Entry 1QVG (X-ray diffraction, 2.90 A resolution); this record covers chains 0 and Z of the 33 polymer chains in the assembly.

[Chain 0]
Molecule: 23S ribosomal RNA
Organism: Haloarcula marismortui
Sequence (2922 nucleotides; each row starts with the number of its first residue):
     2 UUGGCUACUAUGCCAGCUGGUGGAUUGCUCGGCUCAGGCGCUGAUGAAGG
    52 ACGUGCCAAGCUGCGAUAAGCCAUGGGGAGCCGCACGGAGGCGAAGAACC
   102 AUGGAUUUCCGAAUGAGAAUCUCUCUAACAAUUGCUUCGCGCAAUGAGGA
   152 ACCCCGAGAACUGAAACAUCUCAGUAUCGGGAGGAACAGAAAACGCAAUG
   202 UGAUGUCGUUAGUAACCGCGAGUGAACGCGAUACAGCCCAAACCGAAGCC
   252 CUCACGGGCAAUGUGGUGUCAGGGCUACCUCUCAUCAGCCGACCGUCUCG
   302 ACGAAGUCUCUUGGAACAGAGCGUGAUACAGGGUGACAACCCCGUACUCG
   352 AGACCAGUACGACGUGCGGUAGUGCCAGAGUAGCGGGGGUUGGAUAUCCC
   402 UCGCGAAUAACGCAGGCAUCGACUGCGAAGGCUAAACACAACCUGAGACC
   452 GAUAGUGAACAAGUAGUGUGAACGAACGCUGCAAAGUACCCUCAGAAGGG
   502 AGGCGAAAUAGAGCAUGAAAUCAGUUGGCGAUCGAGCGACAGGGCAUACA
   552 AGGUCCCUCGACGAAUGACCGACGCGCGAGCGUCCAGUAAGACUCACGGG
   602 AAGCCGAUGUUCUGUCGUACGUUUUGAAAAACGAGCCAGGGAGUGUGUCU
   652 GCAUGGCAAGUCUAACCGGAGUAUCCGGGGAGGCACAGGGAAACCGACAU
   702 GGCCGCAGGGCUUUGCCCGAGGGCCGCCGUCUUCAAGGGCGGGGAGCCAU
   752 GUGGACACGACCCGAAUCCGGACGAUCUACGCAUGGACAAGAUGAAGCGU
   802 GCCGAAAGGCACGUGGAAGUCUGUUAGAGUUGGUGUCCUACAAUACCCUC
   852 UCGUGAUCUAUGUGUAGGGGUGAAAGGCCCAUCGAGUCCGGCAACAGCUG
   902 GUUCCAAUCGAAACAUGUCGAAGCAUGACCUCCGCCGAGGUAGUCUGUGA
   952 GGUAGAGCGACCGAUUGGUGUGUCCGCCUCCGAGAGGAGUCGGCACACCU
  1002 GUCAAACUCCAAACUUACAGACGCCGUUUGACGCGGGGAUUCCGGUGCGC
  1052 GGGGUAAGCCUGUGUACCAGGAGGGGAACAACCCAGAGAUAGGUUAAGGU
  1102 CCCCAAGUGUGGAUUAAGUGUAAUCCUCUGAAGGUGGUCUCGAGCCCUAG
  1152 ACAGCCGGGAGGUGAGCUUAGAAGCAGCUACCCUCUAAGAAAAGCGUAAC
  1202 AGCUUACCGGCCGAGGUUUGAGGCGCCCAAAAUGAUCGGGACUCAAAUCC
  1252 ACCACCGAGACCUGUCCGUACCACUCAUACUGGUAAUCGAGUAGAUUGGC
  1302 GCUCUAAUUGGAUGGAAGUAGGGGUGAAAACUCCUAUGGACCGAUUAGUG
  1352 ACGAAAAUCCUGGCCAUAGUAGCAGCGAUAGUCGGGUGAGAACCCCGACG
  1402 GCCUAAUGGAUAAGGGUUCCUCAGCACUGCUGAUCAGCUGAGGGUUAGCC
  1452 GGUCCUAAGUCAUACCGCAACUCGACUAUGACGAAAUGGGAAACGGGUUA
  1502 AUAUUCCCGUGCCACUAUGCAGUGAAAGUUGACGCCCUGGGGUCGAUCAC
  1552 GCUGGGCAUUCGCCCAGUCGAACCGUCCAACUCCGUGGAAGCCGUAAUGG
  1602 CAGGAAGCGGACGAACGGCGGCAUAGGGAAACGUGAUUCAACCUGGGGCC
  1652 CAUGAAAAGACGAGCAUAGUGUCCGUACCGAGAACCGACACAGGUGUCCA
  1702 UGGCGGCGAAAGCCAAGGCCUGUCGGGAGCAACCAACGUUAGGGAAUUCG
  1752 GCAAGUUAGUCCCGUACCUUCGGAAGAAGGGAUGCCUGCUCCGGAACGGA
  1802 GCAGGUCGCAGUGACUCGGAAGCUCGGACUGUCUAGUAACAACAUAGGUG
  1852 ACCGCAAAUCCGCAAGGACUCGUACGGUCACUGAAUCCUGCCCAGUGCAG
  1902 GUAUCUGAACACCUCGUACAAGAGGACGAAGGACCUGUCAACGGCGGGGG
  1952 UAACUAUGACCCUCUUAAGGUAGCGUAGUACCUUGCCGCAUCAGUAGCGG
  2002 CUUGCAUGAAUGGAUUAACCAGAGCUUCACUGUCCCAACGUUGGGCCCGG
  2052 UGAACUGUACAUUCCAGUGCGGAGUCUGGAGACACCCAGGGGGAAGCGAA
  2102 GACCCUAUGGAGCUUUACUGCAGGCUGUCGCUGAGACGUGGUCGCCGAUG
  2152 UGCAGCAUAGGUAGGAGACACUACACAGGUACCCGCGCUAGCGGGCCACC
  2202 GAGUCAACAGUGAAAUACUACCCGUCGGUGACUGCGACUCUCACUCCGGG
  2252 AGGAGGACACCGAUAGCCGGGCAGUUUGACUGGGGCGGUACGCGCUCGAA
  2302 AAGAUAUCGAGCGCGCCCUAUGGCUAUCUCAGCCGGGACAGAGACCCGGC
  2352 GAAGAGUGCAAGAGCAAAAGAUAGCUUGACAGUGUUCUUCCCAACGAGGA
  2402 ACGCUGACGCGAAAGCGUGGUCUAGCGAACCAAUUAGCCUGCUUGAUGCG
  2452 GGCAAUUGAUGACAGAAAAGCUACCCUAGGGAUAACAGAGUCGUCACUCG
  2502 CAAGAGCACAUAUCGACCGAGUGGCUUGCUACCUCGAUGUCGGUUCCCUC
  2552 CAUCCUGCCCGUGCAGAAGCGGGCAAGGGUGAGGUUGUUCGCCUAUUAAA
  2602 GGAGGUCGUGAGCUGGGUUUAGACCGUCGUGAGACAGGUCGGCUGCUAUC
  2652 UACUGGGUGUGUAAUGGUGUCUGACAAGAACGACCGUAUAGUACGAGAGG
  2702 AACUACGGUUGGUGGCCACUGGUGUACCGGUUGUUCGAGAGAGCACGUGC
  2752 CGGGUAGCCACGCCACACGGGGUAAGAGCUGAACGCAUCUAAGCUCGAAA
  2802 CCCACUUGGAAAAGAGACACCGCCGAGGUCCCGCGUACAAGACGCGGUCG
  2852 AUAGACUCGGGGUGUGCGCGUCGAGGUAACGAGACGUUAAGCCCACGAGC
  2902 ACUAACAGACCAAAGCCAUCAU
Not modelled in the structure: 2-9, 126-127, 715, 971-998, 1560, 1952-1963, 2137-2236, 2339-2343, 2665-2666, 2915-2923
Metal / ion sites: Mg2+ site 1 near G28 (its only coordinating residue here); Na+ site 1: C40, G41; Na+ site 2: G56, A59, G61; Na+ site 3 near U108 (its only coordinating residue here); Mg2+ site 2: A114, U115; Na+ site 4: C141, G142; Na+ site 5 near U146 (its only coordinating residue here); Mg2+ site 3: C162, U163, U2276; K+ site 1: C162, U163, U172; Mg2+ site 4: A165, A167, C168; Na+ site 6: A165, A166, A167; Mg2+ site 5: A166, G219; 60 more Na+ sites not listed; 96 more Mg2+ sites not listed; 1 more K+ sites not listed
Reported in the primary citation:
  - conformationally variable residues (side-chain flip): U2541, U2619, U2620

[Chain Z]
Name: 50S ribosomal protein L37e
Organism: Haloarcula marismortui
Reference sequence: P32410 (RL37_HALMA); residue numbers follow UniProt; this construct covers 1-56
Amino-acid sequence (56 residues; row label = number of the first residue in the row):
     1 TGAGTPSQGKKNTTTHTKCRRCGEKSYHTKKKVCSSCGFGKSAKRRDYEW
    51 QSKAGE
Metal / ion sites: Cd2+: Cys-19, Cys-22, Cys-34, Cys-37

[Interface between chain 0 and chain Z]
Contacting residue pairs - 116 pairs, chain 0 then chain Z:
  G50(0) / Arg-21(Z)  hydrogen bond to the base
  G50(0) / Arg-45(Z)  base contact
  G51(0) / Cys-22(Z)  sugar contact
  G51(0) / Gly-23(Z)  hydrogen bond to the sugar
  C111(0) / Arg-20(Z)  hydrogen bond to the sugar
  G112(0) / Arg-20(Z)  salt bridge to the phosphate
  G112(0) / Arg-21(Z)  phosphate contact
  A113(0) / Arg-21(Z)  salt bridge to the phosphate
  A113(0) / Phe-39(Z)  phosphate contact
  A113(0) / Ala-43(Z)  phosphate contact
  A119(0) / Arg-20(Z)  base contact
  A120(0) / Thr-17(Z)  base contact
  A120(0) / Lys-18(Z)  hydrogen bond to the sugar
  A120(0) / Arg-20(Z)  salt bridge to the phosphate
  A120(0) / Tyr-27(Z)  hydrogen bond to the phosphate
  A120(0) / Thr-29(Z)  hydrogen bond to the base
  A120(0) / Lys-32(Z)  salt bridge to the phosphate
  U121(0) / Lys-18(Z)  base contact
  U121(0) / Cys-19(Z)  base contact
  U121(0) / Arg-20(Z)  sugar contact
  U121(0) / Gly-23(Z)  base contact
  A148(0) / Ala-43(Z)  sugar contact
  A148(0) / Lys-44(Z)  salt bridge to the phosphate
  G149(0) / Lys-44(Z)  phosphate contact
  G149(0) / Arg-45(Z)  hydrogen bond to the phosphate
  A177(0) / Ala-54(Z)  phosphate contact
  U178(0) / Glu-49(Z)  phosphate contact
  U178(0) / Trp-50(Z)  phosphate contact
  U178(0) / Ala-54(Z)  phosphate contact
  C179(0) / Tyr-48(Z)  phosphate contact
  C179(0) / Glu-49(Z)  hydrogen bond to the phosphate
  G182(0) / Lys-44(Z)  salt bridge to the phosphate
  U470(0) / Thr-15(Z)  hydrogen bond to the sugar
  U470(0) / His-16(Z)  sugar contact
  U470(0) / Lys-25(Z)  phosphate contact
  G471(0) / His-16(Z)  hydrogen bond to the sugar
  G471(0) / Lys-25(Z)  salt bridge to the phosphate
  G471(0) / Ser-26(Z)  phosphate contact
  G471(0) / Ser-35(Z)  hydrogen bond to the sugar
  A472(0) / Ser-26(Z)  hydrogen bond to the phosphate
  A472(0) / Ser-35(Z)  sugar contact
  A472(0) / Ser-36(Z)  phosphate contact
  A472(0) / Arg-46(Z)  hydrogen bond to the sugar
  A473(0) / Ser-36(Z)  phosphate contact
  A473(0) / Arg-46(Z)  salt bridge to the phosphate
  A473(0) / Gln-51(Z)  hydrogen bond to the phosphate
  G771(0) / Trp-50(Z)  base contact
  G772(0) / Tyr-48(Z)  sugar contact
  G772(0) / Trp-50(Z)  hydrogen bond to the sugar
  A773(0) / Arg-46(Z)  hydrogen bond to the sugar
  A773(0) / Tyr-48(Z)  phosphate contact
  A773(0) / Trp-50(Z)  sugar contact
  C774(0) / Ser-35(Z)  phosphate contact
  C774(0) / Arg-46(Z)  salt bridge to the phosphate
  G775(0) / His-16(Z)  salt bridge to the phosphate
  G775(0) / His-28(Z)  salt bridge to the phosphate
  G775(0) / Lys-31(Z)  sugar contact
  G775(0) / Ser-35(Z)  phosphate contact
  A776(0) / His-28(Z)  salt bridge to the phosphate
  A776(0) / Lys-31(Z)  salt bridge to the phosphate
  U777(0) / Lys-11(Z)  sugar contact
  U777(0) / Asn-12(Z)  hydrogen bond to the base
  U777(0) / Thr-13(Z)  hydrogen bond to the base
  U777(0) / Thr-15(Z)  base contact
  C778(0) / Ser-7(Z)  sugar contact
  C778(0) / Lys-11(Z)  sugar contact
  U779(0) / Lys-10(Z)  salt bridge to the phosphate
  A843(0) / Thr-5(Z)  sugar contact
  U845(0) / Gly-2(Z)  sugar contact
  U845(0) / Gly-4(Z)  phosphate contact
  U845(0) / Thr-5(Z)  hydrogen bond to the phosphate
  U845(0) / Pro-6(Z)  phosphate contact
  A846(0) / Pro-6(Z)  phosphate contact
  A861(0) / Lys-10(Z)  salt bridge to the phosphate
  U862(0) / Asn-12(Z)  phosphate contact
  G863(0) / Lys-30(Z)  salt bridge to the phosphate
  U864(0) / Lys-30(Z)  salt bridge to the phosphate
  C881(0) / Lys-11(Z)  hydrogen bond to the base
  A882(0) / Ala-3(Z)  sugar contact
  A882(0) / Gly-4(Z)  sugar contact
  A882(0) / Thr-5(Z)  base contact
  C890(0) / Trp-50(Z)  hydrogen bond to the sugar
  G891(0) / Trp-50(Z)  sugar contact
  G891(0) / Lys-53(Z)  salt bridge to the phosphate
  G891(0) / Ala-54(Z)  phosphate contact
  G892(0) / Lys-53(Z)  salt bridge to the phosphate
  G892(0) / Ala-54(Z)  hydrogen bond to the phosphate
  C893(0) / Lys-53(Z)  hydrogen bond to the phosphate
  A894(0) / Lys-53(Z)  salt bridge to the phosphate
  A1414(0) / Asn-12(Z)  hydrogen bond to the sugar
  G1415(0) / Asn-12(Z)  sugar contact
  G1415(0) / Thr-14(Z)  hydrogen bond to the phosphate
  U1473(0) / Lys-41(Z)  hydrogen bond to the base
  U1473(0) / Ser-42(Z)  base contact
  U1473(0) / Lys-44(Z)  base contact
  C1474(0) / Lys-41(Z)  phosphate contact
  C1687(0) / Gln-8(Z)  hydrogen bond to the sugar
  C1687(0) / Gly-9(Z)  hydrogen bond to the base
  C1687(0) / Lys-11(Z)  sugar contact
  G1688(0) / Thr-5(Z)  sugar contact
  G1688(0) / Gln-8(Z)  sugar contact
  G1694(0) / Thr-5(Z)  hydrogen bond to the base
  G1694(0) / Pro-6(Z)  sugar contact
  G1694(0) / Gly-9(Z)  base contact
  G1695(0) / Pro-6(Z)  hydrogen bond to the sugar
  G1695(0) / Gly-9(Z)  hydrogen bond to the base
  G1695(0) / Lys-10(Z)  sugar contact
  U1696(0) / Gly-9(Z)  sugar contact
  A1836(0) / Thr-1(Z)  hydrogen bond to the sugar
  A1836(0) / Gly-2(Z)  sugar contact
  A1836(0) / Ala-3(Z)  hydrogen bond to the sugar
  A1836(0) / Ser-7(Z)  base contact
  G1837(0) / Thr-1(Z)  hydrogen bond to the phosphate
  G1837(0) / Gly-2(Z)  base contact
  G1837(0) / Ala-3(Z)  hydrogen bond to the base
  G1837(0) / Gly-4(Z)  hydrogen bond to the base
Other interface residues (no listed pair), chain 0 (59 interface residues in all): A49, A52, A114, G181, A844, U883, A1413
Other interface residues (no listed pair), chain Z (47 interface residues in all): Ser-52

[In short]
59 residues of chain 0 face 47 of chain Z across their interface; the contacts include 36 hydrogen bonds and
20 salt bridges. Among the polar pairs are G50(0)/Arg-21(Z), A120(0)/Thr-29(Z) and U777(0)/Asn-12(Z). The Na+
site 1 is built by C40(0) and G41(0). From the paper: conformational variability at U2541(0), U2619(0) and
U2620(0).
Chain 0 is 23S ribosomal RNA and chain Z is 50S ribosomal protein L37e, both from Haloarcula marismortui; the
structure, Structure of CCA oligonucleotide bound to the tRNA binding sites of the large ribosomal subunit of
..., was determined by X-ray diffraction, deposited together with 1QVF.
